Entry 8XS6 (X-ray diffraction, 2.95 A resolution); this record covers chains A and C of the 4 polymer chains in the assembly.

== Chain A ==
Molecule: Aryl hydrocarbon receptor nuclear translocator
Source organism: Homo sapiens
Reference sequence: P27540 (ARNT_HUMAN); numbering as in UniProt (aligned over 85-465)
Amino-acid sequence (382 residues; numbered 84 to 465; the number before each row is that of its first residue):
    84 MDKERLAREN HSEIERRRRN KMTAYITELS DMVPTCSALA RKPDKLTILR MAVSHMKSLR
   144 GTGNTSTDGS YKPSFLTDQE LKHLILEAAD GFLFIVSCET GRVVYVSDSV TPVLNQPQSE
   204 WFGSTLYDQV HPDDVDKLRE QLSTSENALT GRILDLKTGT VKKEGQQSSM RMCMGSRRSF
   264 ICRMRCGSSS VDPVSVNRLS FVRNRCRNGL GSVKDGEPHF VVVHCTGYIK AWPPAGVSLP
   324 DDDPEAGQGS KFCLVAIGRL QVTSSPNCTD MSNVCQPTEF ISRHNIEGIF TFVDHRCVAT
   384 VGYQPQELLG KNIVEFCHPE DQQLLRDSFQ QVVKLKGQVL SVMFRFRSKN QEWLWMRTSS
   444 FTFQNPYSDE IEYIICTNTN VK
Unresolved in the structure: 119-124, 144-155, 228-258, 270-298, 345-358, 465
Differences from the reference sequence: initiating methionine (84)
Curated features (UniProtKB/Swiss-Prot):
  - region: Leu167 to Ala171 (Mediates the transcription activity and dimerization of the AHR:ARNT complex)
From the paper describing this entry:
  - binding site for DNAF (chain C): His94, Glu98, Arg102

== Chain C ==
Molecule: DNAF
Sequence (21 nucleotides; row label = number of the first residue in the row):
     1 CATCGGGCAT CGCGTGACAA G

== How chain A and chain C interact ==
Residue-residue contacts - 14 pairs, chain A then chain C:
  Arg91(A) - DT15(C)  salt bridge to the phosphate
  His94(A) - DT15(C)  base contact
  His94(A) - DG16(C)  hydrogen bond to the base
  Ser95(A) - DG14(C)  phosphate contact
  Glu98(A) - DT15(C)  base contact
  Arg99(A) - DC13(C)  phosphate contact
  Arg102(A) - DC13(C)  salt bridge to the phosphate
  Arg102(A) - DG14(C)  hydrogen bond to the base
  Thr106(A) - DG12(C)  phosphate contact
  Asp127(A) - DT10(C)  phosphate contact
  Asp127(A) - DC11(C)  phosphate contact
  Lys128(A) - DC11(C)  hydrogen bond to the phosphate
  Lys128(A) - DG12(C)  salt bridge to the phosphate
  Leu129(A) - DT10(C)  phosphate contact
Interface residues without a listed pair, chain A (11 interface residues in all): Asn103
Interface residues without a listed pair, chain C (8 interface residues in all): DA17

== In short ==
11 residues of chain A face 8 of chain C across their interface, with 3 hydrogen bonds and 3 salt bridges.
Among the polar pairs are His94(A)-DG16(C), Arg102(A)-DG14(C) and Lys128(A)-DC11(C). From the paper: a binding
site for DNAF (chain C) at His94(A), Glu98(A) and Arg102(A).
Here chain A is Aryl hydrocarbon receptor nuclear translocator (Homo sapiens) and chain C is DNAF. Entry 8XS6
(Crystal structure of the DNA-bound AHR-ARNT heterodimer in complex with Tapinarof) was determined by X-ray
diffraction together with 8XS7, 8XS8, 8XS9, 8XSA and 8XSB from the same study.
